Entry 7XK2 (electron microscopy, 3.10 A resolution); this record covers chains A and S of the 5 polymer chains in the assembly.

== Chain A ==
Name: Guanine nucleotide-binding protein G(i) subunit alpha-1
From: Homo sapiens
UniProtKB: P63096 (GNAI1_HUMAN); numbering as in UniProt (aligned over 1-354)
Amino-acid sequence (356 residues; each row starts with the number of its first residue; numbers below 1 keep their minus sign (Gly-1 is residue -1)):
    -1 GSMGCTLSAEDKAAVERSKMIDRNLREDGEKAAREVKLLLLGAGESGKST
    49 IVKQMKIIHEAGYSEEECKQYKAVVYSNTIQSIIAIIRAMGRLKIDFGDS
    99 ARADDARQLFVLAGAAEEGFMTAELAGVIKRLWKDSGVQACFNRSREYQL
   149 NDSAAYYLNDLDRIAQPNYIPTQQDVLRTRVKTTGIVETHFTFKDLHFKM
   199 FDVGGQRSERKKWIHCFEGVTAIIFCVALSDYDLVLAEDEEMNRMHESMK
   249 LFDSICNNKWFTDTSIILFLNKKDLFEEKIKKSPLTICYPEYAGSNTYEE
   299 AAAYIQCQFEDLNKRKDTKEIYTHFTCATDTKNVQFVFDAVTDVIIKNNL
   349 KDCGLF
Disordered / not traced: -1 to 4, 55-181
Construct notes: expression tag (-1 to 0)
Swiss-Prot annotation at these positions:
  - region: Lys35 to Thr48 (G1 motif), Asp173 to Thr181 (G2 motif), Phe196 to Arg205 (G3 motif), Ile265 to Asp272 (G4 motif), Thr324 to Thr329 (G5 motif)
  - binding site (GTP): Glu43 to Thr48, Ser151, Leu175 to Thr181, Asp200 to Gln204, Asn269 to Asp272, Ala326
  - binding site (Mg(2+)): Ser47, Thr181
  - modified residue: Arg178 (ADP-ribosylarginine), Gln204 (Deamidated glutamine), Cys351 (ADP-ribosylcysteine)
  - lipidation: Gly2 (N-myristoyl glycine), Cys3 (S-palmitoyl cysteine)
  - natural variant: Gly40 (G40C: In NEDHISB; G40R: In NEDHISB), Gly45 (G45D: In NEDHISB), Thr48 (T48I: In NEDHISB; T48K: In NEDHISB), Gln52 (Q52P: In NEDHISB), Ser75 (deletion: In NEDHISB; uncertain significance), Gln172 (deletion: In NEDHISB), Asp173 (D173V: In NEDHISB), Glu186 to Phe189 (deletion: In NEDHISB; uncertain significance), Cys224 (C224Y: In NEDHISB), Lys270 (K270N: In NEDHISB; K270R: In NEDHISB), Asp272 (D272G: In NEDHISB), Ala326 (A326P: In NEDHISB), 1 further natural variant entry in UniProt
  - mutagenesis: Gly42 (G42R: Abolishes switch to an activated conformation and dissociation from beta and gamma subunits upon GTP binding. Abolishes interaction with RGS family members), Glu116 (E116L: Enhances interaction (inactive GDP-bound) with RGS14), Gln147 (Q147L: Enhances interaction (inactive GDP-bound) with RGS14), Glu245 (E245L: Enhances interaction (inactive GDP-bound) with RGS14)

== Chain S ==
Name: scFv16
From: Homo sapiens
Notes: antibody fragment or engineered binder
Amino-acid sequence (248 residues; row label = number of the first residue in the row):
     1 DVQLVESGGGLVQPGGSRKLSCSASGFAFSSFGMHWVRQAPEKGLEWVAY
    51 ISSGSGTIYYADTVKGRFTISRDDPKNTLFLQMTSLRSEDTAMYYCVRSI
   101 YYYGSSPFDFWGQGTTLTVSSGGGGSGGGGSGGGGSDIVMTQATSSVPVT
   151 PGESVSISCRSSKSLLHSNGNTYLYWFLQRPGQSPQLLIYRMSNLASGVP
   201 DRFSGSGSGTAFTLTISRLEAEDVGVYYCMQHLEYPLTFGAGTKLELK
Disordered / not traced: 1-4, 121-135, 246-248

== How chain A and chain S interact ==
Pairs across the interface (25; chain A residue first):
  Leu5(A) - His167(S)
  Ser6(A) - His167(S)  hydrogen bond (backbone-side chain)
  Ser6(A) - Tyr173(S)  hydrogen bond
  Ala7(A) - His232(S)
  Ala7(A) - Leu233(S)  hydrogen bond (backbone-backbone)
  Ala7(A) - Tyr235(S)  hydrophobic
  Glu8(A) - Tyr101(S)
  Glu8(A) - Pro107(S)
  Glu8(A) - Tyr173(S)
  Glu8(A) - Tyr175(S)  hydrogen bond
  Glu8(A) - Arg191(S)  salt bridge
  Glu8(A) - His232(S)
  Asp9(A) - Asn169(S)  hydrogen bond
  Ala11(A) - Tyr101(S)  hydrophobic
  Ala12(A) - Tyr101(S)
  Glu14(A) - Ser52(S)  hydrogen bond
  Glu14(A) - Ser53(S)
  Glu14(A) - Gly56(S)
  Glu14(A) - Thr57(S)  hydrogen bond (side chain-backbone)
  Arg15(A) - Ile100(S)
  Arg15(A) - Tyr101(S)
  Arg15(A) - Tyr102(S)
  Met18(A) - Ser30(S)
  Met18(A) - Ser53(S)  hydrogen bond
  Met18(A) - Gly54(S)
Other interface residues (no listed pair), chain S (20 interface residues in all): Ser31, Tyr50

== In short ==
10 residues of chain A face 20 of chain S across their interface; the contacts include 8 hydrogen bonds and 1
salt bridge. Polar pairs include Glu8(A)-Arg191(S), Ser6(A)-His167(S) and Ser6(A)-Tyr173(S).
Chain A is Guanine nucleotide-binding protein G(i) subunit alpha-1 and chain S is scFv16, both from Homo
sapiens; the structure, Cryo-EM Structure of Human Niacin Receptor HCA2-Gi protein complex, was determined by
electron microscopy.
